Entry 6R1T (electron microscopy, 4.02 A resolution (low resolution: residue-level contacts below are approximate; hydrogen-bond / salt-bridge calls are withheld)); this record covers chains F and I of the 10 polymer chains in the assembly.

[Chain F]
Molecule: Histone H2A
Source organism: Xenopus laevis
Amino-acid sequence (87 residues; numbered 16 to 102; the number before each row is that of its first residue):
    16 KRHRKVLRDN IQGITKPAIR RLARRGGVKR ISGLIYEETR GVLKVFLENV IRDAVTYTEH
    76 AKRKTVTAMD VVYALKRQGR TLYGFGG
Unresolved in the structure: 16

[Chain I]
Molecule: 147-nt DNA strand
Source organism: synthetic construct
Sequence (147 nucleotides; each row starts with the number of its first residue; numbers below 1 keep their minus sign (DA-73 is residue -73)):
   -73 ATCGGATGTA TATATCTGAC ACGTGCCTGG AGACTAGGGA GTAATCCCCT TGGCGGTTAA
   -13 AACGCGGGGG ACAGCGCGTA CGTGCGTTTA AGCGGTGCTA GAGCTGTCTA CGACCAATTG
    47 AGCGGCCTCG GCACCGGGAT TCTCGAT

[How chain F and chain I interact]
Residue-residue contacts (13; chain F residue first):
  Arg19(F) - DA16(I)
  Val21(F) - DA16(I)
  Arg45(F) - DC7(I)
  Arg45(F) - DG8(I)
  Ile46(F) - DC7(I)
  Ile46(F) - DG8(I)
  Ser47(F) - DC7(I)
  Gly48(F) - DC7(I)
  Arg78(F) - DA28(I)
  Lys79(F) - DG27(I)
  Lys79(F) - DA28(I)
  Thr80(F) - DG27(I)
  Thr80(F) - DA28(I)
Other interface residues (no listed pair), chain F (12 interface residues in all): Arg35, Arg39, Tyr51
Other interface residues (no listed pair), chain I (9 interface residues in all): DA6, DT9, DT15, DG29

[Overview]
Chain F and chain I form an interface of 12 and 9 residues respectively.
Here chain F is Histone H2A (Xenopus laevis) and chain I is a 147-nt DNA strand (synthetic construct). Entry
6R1T (Structure of LSD2/NPAC-linker/nucleosome core particle complex: Class 1, free nuclesome) was determined
by electron microscopy, deposited together with 6R1U and 6R25.
